Entry 6FKH (electron microscopy, 4.20 A resolution (low resolution: residue-level contacts below are approximate; hydrogen-bond / salt-bridge calls are withheld)); this record covers chains N and O of the 26 polymer chains in the assembly.

# Chain N (and O)
Name: ATP synthase subunit c, chloroplastic
Source organism: Spinacia oleracea
Notes: chain O of this document is another copy of the same molecule, construct and numbering; everything in this record applies to it too
Reference sequence: P69447 (ATPH_SPIOL); residue numbers follow UniProt; this construct covers 1-81
Chain sequence (81 residues; each row starts with the number of its first residue):
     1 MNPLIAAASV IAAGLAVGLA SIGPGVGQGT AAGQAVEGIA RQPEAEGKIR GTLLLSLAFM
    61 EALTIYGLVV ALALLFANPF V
Not modelled in the structure: 1-2
Swiss-Prot annotation at these positions:
  - site: Glu61 (Reversibly protonated during proton transport)
  - modified residue: Met1 (N-formylmethionine)

# Interface between chain N and chain O
Contacting residue pairs (77; chain N residue first):
  Pro3(N) with Ile5(O)
  Ala6(N) with Ile5(O); Phe80(O)
  Ala7(N) with Ala8(O)
  Ser9(N) with Phe80(O)
  Val10(N) with Ala8(O); Ser9(O); Ala12(O); Leu74(O)
  Ile11(N) with Ala8(O); Ala12(O)
  Ala13(N) with Val70(O)
  Gly14(N) with Ala12(O); Ala16(O)
  Leu15(N) with Leu19(O)
  Val17(N) with Tyr66(O); Gly67(O); Val70(O)
  Gly18(N) with Ala16(O); Leu19(O); Ala20(O)
  Leu19(N) with Leu19(O)
  Ser21(N) with Ala20(O); Pro24(O); Leu63(O)
  Ile22(N) with Gly23(O)
  Pro24(N) with Leu63(O)
  Gly25(N) with Gly23(O); Pro24(O); Gly27(O); Leu63(O)
  Val26(N) with Gly23(O)
  Gln28(N) with Phe59(O); Met60(O); Leu63(O)
  Gly29(N) with Gly27(O); Thr30(O); Ala31(O); Met60(O)
  Thr30(N) with Thr30(O)
  Ala32(N) with Ser56(O)
  Gly33(N) with Ala31(O); Gln34(O)
  Gln34(N) with Gln34(O)
  Val36(N) with Ala35(O); Ile49(O); Thr52(O)
  Glu37(N) with Gln34(O)
  Ile39(N) with Thr52(O)
  Ala40(N) with Gly38(O); Gln42(O); Ile49(O)
  Arg41(N) with Arg41(O)
  Pro43(N) with Ala45(O); Lys48(O)
  Glu44(N) with Lys48(O)
  Glu46(N) with Lys48(O)
  Arg50(N) with Gly51(O); Thr52(O)
  Leu53(N) with Thr52(O)
  Leu54(N) with Leu55(O)
  Leu57(N) with Phe59(O)
  Glu61(N) with Phe59(O); Leu63(O); Tyr66(O)
  Thr64(N) with Leu63(O); Tyr66(O)
  Leu68(N) with Tyr66(O)
  Leu74(N) with Phe80(O)
  Leu75(N) with Val70(O); Leu74(O); Pro79(O); Phe80(O)
  Phe76(N) with Ala77(O); Pro79(O)
  Asn78(N) with Phe80(O)
  Val81(N) with Phe80(O)
Other interface residues (no listed pair), chain N (47 interface residues in all): Leu4, Ala58, Ala71, Leu72
Other interface residues (no listed pair), chain O (41 interface residues in all): Leu4, Leu15, Val26, Gln28, Leu53, Ala62, Ala73

# Summary
The interface between chain N and chain O involves 47 residues on one side and 41 on the other.
Both chains are ATP synthase subunit c, chloroplastic (Spinacia oleracea). Entry 6FKH (Chloroplast F1Fo
conformation 2) was determined by electron microscopy, deposited together with 6FKF and 6FKI.
